PDB entry 6O7V | electron microscopy, 6.60 A resolution (low resolution: residue-level contacts below are approximate; hydrogen-bond / salt-bridge calls are withheld) | chains C and D of the 31 polymer chains in the assembly

== Chain C ==
Protein: Vacuolar ATP synthase catalytic subunit A
Source organism: Saccharomyces cerevisiae (strain RM11-1a)
UniProtKB: B3LH69 (B3LH69_YEAS1); residues 0-616 here correspond to UniProt positions 1-617 (UniProt number = residue number + 1)
Chain sequence (639 residues; each row starts with the number of its first residue; numbering starts at 0):
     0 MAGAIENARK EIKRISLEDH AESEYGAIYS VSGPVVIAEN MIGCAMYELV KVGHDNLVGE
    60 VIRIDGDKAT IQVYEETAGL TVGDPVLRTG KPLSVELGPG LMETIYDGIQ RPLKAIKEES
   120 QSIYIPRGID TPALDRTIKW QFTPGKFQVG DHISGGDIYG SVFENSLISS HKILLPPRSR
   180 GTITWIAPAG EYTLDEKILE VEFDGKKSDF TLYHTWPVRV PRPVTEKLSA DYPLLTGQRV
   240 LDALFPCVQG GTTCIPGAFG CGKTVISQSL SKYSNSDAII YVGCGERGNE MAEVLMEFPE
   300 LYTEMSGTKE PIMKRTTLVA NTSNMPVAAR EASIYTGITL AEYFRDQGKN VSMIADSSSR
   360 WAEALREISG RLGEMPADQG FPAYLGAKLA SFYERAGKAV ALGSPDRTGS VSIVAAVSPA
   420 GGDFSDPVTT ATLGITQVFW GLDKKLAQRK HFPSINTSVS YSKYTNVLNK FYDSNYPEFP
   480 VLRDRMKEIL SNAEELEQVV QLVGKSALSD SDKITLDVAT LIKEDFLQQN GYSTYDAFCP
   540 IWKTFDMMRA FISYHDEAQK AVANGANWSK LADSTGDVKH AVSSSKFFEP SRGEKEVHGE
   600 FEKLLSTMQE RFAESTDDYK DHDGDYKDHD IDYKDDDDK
Unresolved in the structure: 0-23, 617-638

== Chain D ==
Protein: V-type proton ATPase subunit B
Source organism: Saccharomyces cerevisiae (strain ATCC 204508 / S288c)
UniProtKB: P16140 (VATB_YEAST); residues 1-517 here = UniProt positions 1-517
Chain sequence (517 residues; numbered 1 to 517; the number before each row is that of its first residue):
     1 MVLSDKELFA INKKAVEQGF NVKPRLNYNT VSGVNGPLVI LEKVKFPRYN EIVNLTLPDG
    61 TVRQGQVLEI RGDRAIVQVF EGTSGIDVKK TTVEFTGESL RIPVSEDMLG RIFDGSGRPI
   121 DNGPKVFAED YLDINGSPIN PYARIYPEEM ISTGVSAIDT MNSIARGQKI PIFSASGLPH
   181 NEIAAQICRQ AGLVRPTKDV HDGHEENFSI VFAAMGVNLE TARFFKQDFE ENGSLERTSL
   241 FLNLANDPTI ERIITPRLAL TTAEYLAYQT ERHVLTILTD MSSYADALRE VSAAREEVPG
   301 RRGYPGYMYT DLSTIYERAG RVEGRNGSIT QIPILTMPND DITHPIPDLT GYITEGQIFV
   361 DRQLHNKGIY PPINVLPSLS RLMKSAIGEG MTRKDHGDVS NQLYAKYAIG KDAAAMKAVV
   421 GEEALSIEDK LSLEFLEKFE KTFITQGAYE DRTVFESLDQ AWSLLRIYPK EMLNRISPKI
   481 LDEFYDRARD DADEDEEDPD TRSSGKKKDA SQEESLI
Unresolved in the structure: 1-28, 486-517
Swiss-Prot annotation at these positions:
  - binding site (ATP): R381
  - modified residue (Phosphoserine): S4, S137, S503, S504, S511, S515
  - cross-link (Glycyl lysine isopeptide (Lys-Gly)): K14 (interchain with G-Cter in ubiquitin), K508 (interchain with G-Cter in ubiquitin)

== Interface between chain C and chain D ==
Contacting residue pairs (34; chain C residue first):
  Y28(C) - R71(D)
  Y28(C) - G72(D)
  S29(C) - I70(D)
  S29(C) - R71(D)
  V30(C) - E69(D)
  V30(C) - I70(D)
  A77(C) - Y49(D)
  A77(C) - S99(D)
  G78(C) - Y49(D)
  L79(C) - Y49(D)
  T80(C) - F46(D)
  T80(C) - P47(D)
  T80(C) - R48(D)
  S121(C) - I139(D)
  I122(C) - N140(D)
  I122(C) - P141(D)
  I122(C) - Y142(D)
  Y123(C) - N140(D)
  P125(C) - P138(D)
  F258(C) - G351(D)
  F258(C) - G356(D)
  G259(C) - L379(D)
  G261(C) - R381(D)
  N288(C) - Y146(D)
  A291(C) - R144(D)
  E292(C) - Y146(D)
  S322(C) - S313(D)
  N323(C) - S313(D)
  E366(C) - G306(D)
  G369(C) - V298(D)
  Q447(C) - L376(D)
  Q447(C) - Y404(D)
  R448(C) - A405(D)
  Q500(C) - A424(D)
Interface residues without a listed pair, chain C (35 interface residues in all): S31, V81, I124, R126, C260, R286, G379, K449, L501, G503, K504
Interface residues without a listed pair, chain D (38 interface residues in all): K45, S137, I145, E297, R301, E317, Y352, I353, V420, E423, R475

== Overview ==
35 residues of chain C face 38 of chain D across their interface. Curated annotation (UniProt) lists
ATP-binding residue R381(D) on chain D.
Here chain C is Vacuolar ATP synthase catalytic subunit A (Saccharomyces cerevisiae (strain RM11-1a)) and
chain D is V-type proton ATPase subunit B (Saccharomyces cerevisiae (strain ATCC 204508 / S288c)). Entry 6O7V
(Saccharomyces cerevisiae V-ATPase Stv1-V1VO State 1) was determined by electron microscopy together with
6O7T, 6O7U, 6O7W and 6O7X from the same study.
